Entry 6QT8 (X-ray diffraction, 2.33 A resolution); this record covers chain A.

== Chain A ==
Protein: Midasin
Organism: Chaetomium thermophilum var. thermophilum DSM 1495
UniProt: G0SHE6 (G0SHE6_CHATD); numbering as in UniProt (aligned over 4671-4997)
Sequence (336 residues; each row starts with the number of its first residue):
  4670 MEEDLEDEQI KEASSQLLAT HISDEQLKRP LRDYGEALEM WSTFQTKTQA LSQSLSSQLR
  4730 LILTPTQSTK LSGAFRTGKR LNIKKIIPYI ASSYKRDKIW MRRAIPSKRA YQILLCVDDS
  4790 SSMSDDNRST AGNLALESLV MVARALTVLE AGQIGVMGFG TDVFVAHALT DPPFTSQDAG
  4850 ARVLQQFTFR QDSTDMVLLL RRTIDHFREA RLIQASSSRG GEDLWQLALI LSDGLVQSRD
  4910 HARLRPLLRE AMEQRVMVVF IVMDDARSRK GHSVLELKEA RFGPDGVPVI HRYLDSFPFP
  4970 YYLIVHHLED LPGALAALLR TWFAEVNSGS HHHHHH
Unresolved in the structure: 4670-4692, 4744-4752, 4887-4890, 4936-4941, 5001-5005
Construct notes: initiating methionine (4670); expression tag (4998-5005)
From the paper describing this entry:
  - mutagenesis - K4753A/K4754A, P4757A/Y4758A: decreased binding to Kap104

== In short ==
The paper reports that K4753A/K4754A and P4757A/Y4758A reduce binding to Kap104.
Chain A is Midasin (Chaetomium thermophilum var. thermophilum DSM 1495); the structure, Crystal structure of
Rea1-MIDAS domain from Chaetomium thermophilum, was determined by X-ray diffraction together with 6QTB from
the same study.
